5LL1 - chains A and D of the 4 polymer chains in the assembly; structure by X-ray diffraction, 2.80 A resolution.

[Chain A (and D)]
Protein: Uricase
Source organism: Danio rerio
Notes: EC 1.7.3.3; chain D of this document is another copy of the same molecule, construct and numbering; everything in this record applies to it too
Reference sequence: Q6DG85 (Q6DG85_DANRE); residue numbers follow UniProt; this construct covers 1-298
Amino-acid sequence (298 residues; each row starts with the number of its first residue):
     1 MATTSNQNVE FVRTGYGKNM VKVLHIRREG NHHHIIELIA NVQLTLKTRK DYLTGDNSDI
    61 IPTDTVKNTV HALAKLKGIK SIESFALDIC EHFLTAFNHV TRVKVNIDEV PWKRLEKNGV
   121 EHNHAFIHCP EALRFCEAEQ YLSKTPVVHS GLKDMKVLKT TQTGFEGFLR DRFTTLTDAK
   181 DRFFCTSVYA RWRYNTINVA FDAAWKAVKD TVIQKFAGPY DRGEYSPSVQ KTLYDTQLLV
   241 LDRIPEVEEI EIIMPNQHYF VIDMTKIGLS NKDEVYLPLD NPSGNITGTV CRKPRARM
Unresolved in the structure: 1-7, 295-298
Curated features (UniProtKB/Swiss-Prot):
  - motif: Ala296 to Met298 (Microbody targeting signal)
  - active site (Charge relay system): Lys18, Thr63, His258
  - binding site (urate): Thr63, Asp64, Phe165, Arg182, Val229, Gln230, Asn256
  - mutagenesis: Phe216 (F216S: Impairs catalytic activity. Has reduced affinity for substrate)
Reported in the primary citation:
  - mutagenesis - F216S: unchanged catalytic activity
  - mutagenesis - F216S: decreased stability
  - mutagenesis - F216S: abolished binding to xanthine-agarose column

[Interface between chain A and chain D]
Pairs across the interface (8; chain A residue first):
  Phe173(A) with Ile267(D)
  Thr175(A) with Lys266(D); Ile267(D)
  Ile267(A) with Phe173(D); Thr175(D)
  Leu269(A) with Arg172(D)
  Asp280(A) with Asn281(D)
  Asn281(A) with Asp280(D), hydrogen bond
Also at the interface, not in a pair above, chain A (8 interface residues in all): Arg172, Lys266
Also at the interface, not in a pair above, chain D (8 interface residues in all): Leu269

[Overview]
Chain A and chain D each contribute 8 residues to their interface, with 1 hydrogen bond. Its one
hydrogen-bonded contact is Asn281(A)-Asp280(D). UniProt lists 3 active-site residues, 7 urate-binding residues
and one mutagenesis site on chain A. From the paper: F216S of chain A reduces stability; F216S of chain A
abolishes binding to xanthine-agarose column.
Chain A and chain D are both Uricase (Danio rerio); the structure, Crystal structure of urate oxidase from
zebrafish, was determined by X-ray diffraction (same publication as 5M98).
